Entry 6UN3 (X-ray diffraction, 1.90 A resolution); this record covers chain A.

# Chain A
Name: Peptidoglycan D, D-transpeptidase FtsI
Organism: Pseudomonas aeruginosa
Notes: EC 3.4.16.4
UniProt: Q51504 (Q51504_PSEAI); residues 50-579 here = UniProt positions 50-579
Amino-acid sequence (533 residues; numbered 47 to 579; the number before each row is that of its first residue):
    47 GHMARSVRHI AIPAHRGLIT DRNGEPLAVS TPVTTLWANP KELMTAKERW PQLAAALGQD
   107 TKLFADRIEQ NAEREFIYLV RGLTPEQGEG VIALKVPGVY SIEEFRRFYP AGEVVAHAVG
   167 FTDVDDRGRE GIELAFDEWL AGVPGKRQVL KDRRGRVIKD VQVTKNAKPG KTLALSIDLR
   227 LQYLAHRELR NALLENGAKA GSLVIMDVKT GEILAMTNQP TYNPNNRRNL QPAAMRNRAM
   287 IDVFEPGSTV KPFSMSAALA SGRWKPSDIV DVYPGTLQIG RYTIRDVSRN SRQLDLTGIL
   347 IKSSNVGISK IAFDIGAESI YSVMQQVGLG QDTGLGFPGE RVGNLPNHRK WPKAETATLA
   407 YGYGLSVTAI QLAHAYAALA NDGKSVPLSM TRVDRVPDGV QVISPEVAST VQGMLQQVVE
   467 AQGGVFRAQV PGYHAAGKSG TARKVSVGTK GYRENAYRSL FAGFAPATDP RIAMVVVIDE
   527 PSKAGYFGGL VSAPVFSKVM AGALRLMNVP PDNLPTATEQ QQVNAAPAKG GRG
Disordered / not traced: 47-49, 491-500, 562-579
Differences from the reference sequence: expression tag (47-49)
Glycans and other covalent adducts: ticarcillin (XT8) linked to Ser-294
Bound ions: Ca2+ near Asp-428 (its only coordinating residue here)
Residues lining bound ligands: ticarcillin (XT8; (2R,4S)-2-[(1R)-1-{[(2R)-2-carboxy-2-(thiophen-3-yl)acetyl]amino}-2-oxoethyl]-5,5-dimethyl-1,3-thiazolidine-4-carboxylic acid): Gly-293, Lys-297, Val-333, Ser-349, Asn-351, Tyr-409, Lys-484, Ser-485, Gly-486, Thr-487, Arg-489, Tyr-503, Tyr-532, Phe-533, Gly-534, Gly-535
From the paper describing this entry:
  - binding site for ticarcillin: Ser-294, Ser-349, Asn-351, Tyr-409, Lys-484, Ser-485, Thr-487, Arg-489, Tyr-503, Tyr-532, Phe-533

# Summary
Covalently linked ticarcillin: at Ser-294. The paper reports a binding site for ticarcillin at Ser-294,
Ser-349 and Asn-351 among others.
Chain A is Peptidoglycan D, D-transpeptidase FtsI (Pseudomonas aeruginosa); the structure, Crystal structure
of Pseudomonas aeruginosa PBP3 in complex with ticarcillin, was determined by X-ray diffraction, deposited
together with 6UN1 and 6UNB.
